PDB entry 4YEC | X-ray diffraction, 1.12 A resolution | chains B and C of the 3 polymer chains in the assembly

# Chain B
Molecule: Clostripain family
From: Parabacteroides merdae ATCC 43184
UniProt: A7A9N3 (A7A9N3_9PORP); residues 148-375 here = UniProt positions 148-375
Chain sequence (236 residues; numbered 148 to 383; the number before each row is that of its first residue):
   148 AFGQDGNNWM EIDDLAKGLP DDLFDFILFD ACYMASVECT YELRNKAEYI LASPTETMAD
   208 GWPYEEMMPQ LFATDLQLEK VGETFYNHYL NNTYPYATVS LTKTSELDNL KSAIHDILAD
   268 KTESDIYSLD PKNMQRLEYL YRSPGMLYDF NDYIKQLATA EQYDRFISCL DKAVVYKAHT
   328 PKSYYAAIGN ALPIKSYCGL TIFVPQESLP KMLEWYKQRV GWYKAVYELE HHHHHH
Not modelled in the structure: 376-383
Construct notes: expression tag (376-383)
From the paper describing this entry:
  - post-translational modification sites: Lys-250
  - catalytic residues: Cys-179
  - binding site for Peptide inhibitor Ac-VLTK-AOMK (chain C): Asp-177, Cys-179, Glu-203, Thr-204, Met-205, Ala-206, Thr-221, Tyr-241, Tyr-331
  - specificity-determining residues: Glu-203

# Chain C
Molecule: Peptide inhibitor Ac-VLTK-AOMK
Chain sequence (5 residues; each row starts with the number of its first residue):
   401 XVLTX
Modified / non-standard residues: ACE (acetyl group) at position 401; CKC ((3S)-3,7-diaminoheptan-2-one) at position 405

# Interface between chain B and chain C
Residue-residue contacts (15; chain B residue first):
  Asp-177(B) / CKC_405(C)
  Ala-178(B) / CKC_405(C)
  Cys-179(B) / Thr-404(C)
  Cys-179(B) / CKC_405(C)  covalent bond
  Glu-203(B) / Thr-404(C)  hydrogen bond
  Thr-204(B) / Thr-404(C)
  Thr-204(B) / CKC_405(C)  hydrogen bond (backbone-backbone)
  Met-205(B) / Val-402(C)  hydrophobic
  Met-205(B) / Leu-403(C)
  Ala-206(B) / Leu-403(C)  hydrogen bond (backbone-backbone)
  Ala-206(B) / Thr-404(C)
  Tyr-241(B) / Val-402(C)  hydrophobic
  Tyr-331(B) / Val-402(C)  hydrophobic
  Tyr-331(B) / Thr-404(C)
  Ala-333(B) / Thr-404(C)
Also at the interface, not in a pair above, chain B (11 interface residues in all): Gly-208
Also at the interface, not in a pair above, chain C (5 interface residues in all): ACE_401

# Overview
11 residues of chain B and 5 residues of chain C are in contact; the contacts include 1 covalent bond and 3
hydrogen bonds. Among the polar pairs are Glu-203(B)/Thr-404(C), Thr-204(B)/CKC_405(C) and
Ala-206(B)/Leu-403(C). From the paper: the catalytic residue Cys-179(B); a binding site for Peptide inhibitor
Ac-VLTK-AOMK (chain C) at Asp-177(B), Cys-179(B) and Glu-203(B) among others.
Here chain B is Clostripain family (Parabacteroides merdae ATCC 43184) and chain C is Peptide inhibitor
Ac-VLTK-AOMK. Entry 4YEC (Crystal structure of a clostripain (PARMER_00083) from Parabacteroides merdae ATCC
43184 in complex with peptide inhibitor ...) was determined by X-ray diffraction.
